6F5D - chains G and H of the 12 polymer chains in the assembly; structure by X-ray diffraction, 3.20 A resolution.

Chain G:
Name: ATP synthase gamma subunit
Organism: Trypanosoma brucei brucei
Notes: EC 3.6.3.14
UniProt: A0A161CFW5 (A0A161CFW5_TRYBB); residues 1-304 here correspond to UniProt positions 2-305 (UniProt number = residue number + 1)
Chain sequence (304 residues; row label = number of the first residue in the row):
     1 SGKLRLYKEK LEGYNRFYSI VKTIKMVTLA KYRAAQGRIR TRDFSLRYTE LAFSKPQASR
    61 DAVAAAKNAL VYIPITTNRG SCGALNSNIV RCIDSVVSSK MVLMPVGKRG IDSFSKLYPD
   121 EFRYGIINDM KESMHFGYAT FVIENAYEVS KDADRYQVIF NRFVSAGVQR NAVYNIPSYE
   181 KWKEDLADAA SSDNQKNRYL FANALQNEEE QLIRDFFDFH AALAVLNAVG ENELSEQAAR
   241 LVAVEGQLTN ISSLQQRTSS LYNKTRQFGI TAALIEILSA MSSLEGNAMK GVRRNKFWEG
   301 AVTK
Disordered / not traced: 1, 59-65, 286-304

Chain H:
Name: ATP synthase subunit delta, mitochondrial
Organism: Trypanosoma brucei brucei
UniProt: P0DPG2 (ATPD_TRYBB); residues 1-165 here correspond to UniProt positions 18-182 (UniProt number = residue number + 17)
Chain sequence (165 residues; each row starts with the number of its first residue):
     1 QSAPHDLPEG FEFMEHKVVN KDIHAPHENL ETLRLTLTRQ DEFLLREEPV KCVTVTGTNG
    61 EYGIYPGHAY KIVQLNPSPL TVEYTDGTTK KYFVSGGFAH INNEGSCDVN TVECTLLDDL
   121 DLAIAEKELA AQQAALGSAK DDKAKSVVEI RISVIEAVIA ALKHH
Disordered / not traced: 1-4, 17-31
Differences from the reference sequence: conflict Thr32 (Unk49 in P0DPG2)

How chain G and chain H interact:
Residue-residue contacts (70):
  Arg38(G) - Asp41(H)  salt bridge
  Arg40(G) - Phe43(H)
  Thr41(G) - Glu42(H)
  Thr41(G) - Phe43(H)
  Arg42(G) - Asp41(H)
  Asp43(G) - Met14(H)
  Phe44(G) - His16(H)
  Phe44(G) - Thr36(H)
  Phe44(G) - Thr38(H)
  Phe44(G) - Arg46(H)
  Phe44(G) - Glu47(H)
  Ser45(G) - Thr38(H)
  Ser45(G) - Asp41(H)  hydrogen bond
  Ser45(G) - Glu42(H)
  Ser45(G) - Asn110(H)  hydrogen bond (backbone-side chain)
  Leu46(G) - Met14(H)  hydrophobic
  Leu46(G) - Asp41(H)
  Arg47(G) - His16(H)
  Arg47(G) - Glu47(H)  salt bridge
  Arg47(G) - Asp108(H)
  Tyr48(G) - Tyr70(H)
  Tyr48(G) - His100(H)  hydrogen bond (side chain-backbone)
  Tyr48(G) - Ile101(H)
  Tyr48(G) - Asn102(H)  hydrogen bond
  Tyr48(G) - Asp108(H)
  Thr49(G) - Phe11(H)
  Glu50(G) - Phe11(H)
  Leu51(G) - Tyr70(H)
  Ser54(G) - Glu9(H)  hydrogen bond
  Lys55(G) - Glu9(H)
  Cys92(G) - Leu7(H)  hydrophobic
  His135(G) - Gln40(H)
  Phe136(G) - Gln40(H)  hydrogen bond (backbone-side chain)
  Phe136(G) - Val112(H)  hydrophobic
  Ile159(G) - Leu7(H)  hydrophobic
  Phe160(G) - Gly10(H)
  Arg162(G) - Phe13(H)
  Arg170(G) - Phe13(H)
  Asn171(G) - Pro8(H)
  Ala172(G) - Pro8(H)
  Val173(G) - Leu7(H)  hydrophobic
  Val173(G) - Pro8(H)
  Val173(G) - Glu9(H)
  Val173(G) - Gly10(H)  hydrogen bond (backbone-backbone)
  Tyr174(G) - Gly10(H)
  Tyr174(G) - Phe11(H)  hydrophobic
  Tyr174(G) - Met14(H)
  Leu200(G) - Tyr70(H)
  Leu200(G) - Asn103(H)
  Phe201(G) - Tyr70(H)
  Ala204(G) - Tyr70(H)  hydrophobic
  Glu208(G) - Lys71(H)  salt bridge
  Glu208(G) - Ile72(H)
  Leu212(G) - Gln74(H)
  Leu212(G) - Phe98(H)  hydrophobic
  Asp215(G) - Gln74(H)  hydrogen bond
  Asp215(G) - Phe98(H)
  Phe216(G) - Ile72(H)  hydrophobic
  Phe216(G) - Phe98(H)
  Phe216(G) - His100(H)
  Phe219(G) - Gly97(H)
  Phe219(G) - Phe98(H)  hydrophobic
  Phe219(G) - Asn110(H)
  Phe219(G) - Val112(H)  hydrophobic
  His220(G) - His100(H)  hydrogen bond
  His220(G) - Asn110(H)
  Leu223(G) - Gln40(H)
  Leu226(G) - Gln40(H)
  Asn227(G) - Met14(H)
  Asn227(G) - Asp41(H)  hydrogen bond
Also at the interface, not in a pair above, chain G (41 interface residues in all): Gly37, Phe53, Leu205
Also at the interface, not in a pair above, chain H (30 interface residues in all): Arg34

Summary:
The interface between chain G and chain H involves 41 residues on one side and 30 on the other; the contacts
include 10 hydrogen bonds and 3 salt bridges. Among the polar pairs are Arg38(G)-Asp41(H), Arg47(G)-Glu47(H)
and Glu208(G)-Lys71(H).
Chain G is ATP synthase gamma subunit and chain H is ATP synthase subunit delta, mitochondrial, both from
Trypanosoma brucei brucei; the structure, Trypanosoma brucei F1-ATPase, was determined by X-ray diffraction.
